PDB entry 9KM0 | electron microscopy, 2.78 A resolution | chains g and G of the 39 polymer chains in the assembly

[Chain g]
Name: Antenna pigment protein beta chain
Source organism: Dinoroseobacter shibae DFL 12
Reference sequence: A8LQ14 (A8LQ14_DINSH); numbering as in UniProt (aligned over 1-49)
Chain sequence (49 residues; row label = number of the first residue in the row):
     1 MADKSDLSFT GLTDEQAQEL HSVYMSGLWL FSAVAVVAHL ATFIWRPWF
Unresolved in the structure: 1-5
Small-molecule neighbours:
  - Spheroidenone (A1EFU; (4E,16E,26E)-2-methoxy-2,6,10,14,19,23,27,31-octamethyl-dotriaconta-4,6,8,10,12,14,16,18,20,22,26,30-dodecaen-3-one), molecule 1: Glu19, Leu20, Val23, Tyr24, Gly27, Leu28, Phe31
  - Spheroidenone (A1EFU), molecule 2: Phe31, Val34, Ala38, Ala41, Thr42, Ile44, Trp45
  - bacteriochlorophyll a (BCL), molecule 1: His21, Tyr24, Met25, Phe49
  - bacteriochlorophyll a (BCL), molecule 2: Phe31, Ser32, Ala35, Val36, His39, Thr42, Phe43, Trp48, Phe49
  - bacteriochlorophyll a (BCL), molecule 3: Phe31, Val34, Ala35, Ala38, His39, Thr42, Trp45

[Chain G]
Name: Antenna pigment protein alpha chain
Source organism: Dinoroseobacter shibae DFL 12
Reference sequence: A8LQ15 (A8LQ15_DINSH); numbering as in UniProt (aligned over 1-53)
Chain sequence (53 residues; row label = number of the first residue in the row):
     1 MSKFYKIWLI FDPRRVFVAQ GVFLFLLAAM IHLVLLSTEH FNWFELAAAN AAM
Unresolved in the structure: 1, 53
Small-molecule neighbours:
  - Spheroidenone (A1EFU; (4E,16E,26E)-2-methoxy-2,6,10,14,19,23,27,31-octamethyl-dotriaconta-4,6,8,10,12,14,16,18,20,22,26,30-dodecaen-3-one), molecule 1: Phe4, Lys6, Ile7, Ile10
  - Spheroidenone (A1EFU), molecule 2: Phe17, Gln20, Phe23, Leu24, Leu27, Met30, Ile31, Val34
  - Spheroidenone (A1EFU), molecule 3: Phe17, Gln20, Gly21
  - Spheroidenone (A1EFU), molecule 4: Phe25, Ala28, Ala29, His32, Leu33, Trp43
  - bacteriochlorophyll a (BCL), molecule 1: Phe4, Ile7, Phe11, Val16, Gln20, Phe23, Ile31
  - bacteriochlorophyll a (BCL), molecule 2: Gly21, Leu24, Phe25, Ala28, His32, Leu35, Trp43, Phe44
  - bacteriochlorophyll a (BCL), molecule 3: Leu24, Leu27, Ala28, Ile31, His32, Leu35, Phe41
  - MW9 ((21R,24R,27S)-24,27,28-trihydroxy-18,24-dioxo-19,23,25-trioxa-24lambda~5~-phosphaoctacosan-21-yl (9Z)-octadec-9-enoate), molecule 1: Ile10, Phe11, Asp12, Arg15, Val16, Ala19, Phe23, Leu26, Leu27
  - MW9, molecule 2: Arg14, Arg15, Val18, Gly21, Val22, Phe25, Leu26
  - MW9, molecule 3: Leu26, Ala29, Met30, Leu33, Val34, Ser37, Thr38

[Chain g / chain G interface]
Pairs across the interface (30):
  Leu7(g) with Leu9(G)
  Ser8(g) with Leu9(G)
  Phe9(g) with Leu9(G), hydrogen bond (backbone-backbone); Ile10(G), hydrophobic
  Thr10(g) with Trp8(G), hydrogen bond (side chain-backbone); Leu9(G); Ile10(G); Phe11(G); Asp12(G)
  Leu12(g) with Leu9(G)
  Thr13(g) with Leu9(G)
  Asp14(g) with Tyr5(G), hydrogen bond; Lys6(G), salt bridge
  Ala17(g) with Tyr5(G); Trp8(G); Leu9(G), hydrophobic
  Gln18(g) with Tyr5(G)
  Leu20(g) with Trp8(G); Pro13(G), hydrophobic
  His21(g) with Tyr5(G); Trp8(G), hydrogen bond
  Tyr24(g) with Trp8(G), hydrophobic; Phe17(G), hydrophobic; Gln20(G), hydrogen bond
  Trp45(g) with Trp43(G), hydrophobic; Leu46(G), hydrophobic
  Arg46(g) with His40(G), hydrogen bond (side chain-backbone); Phe41(G); Leu46(G)
  Trp48(g) with Phe41(G), hydrophobic
Other interface residues (no listed pair), chain g (17 interface residues in all): Phe31, Pro47
Other interface residues (no listed pair), chain G (16 interface residues in all): Phe4, Leu24

[In short]
17 residues of chain g and 16 residues of chain G are in contact; the contacts include 6 hydrogen bonds and 1
salt bridge. Among the polar pairs are Asp14(g)-Lys6(G), Thr10(g)-Trp8(G) and Asp14(g)-Tyr5(G).
Chain g is Antenna pigment protein beta chain and chain G is Antenna pigment protein alpha chain, both from
Dinoroseobacter shibae DFL 12; the structure, Cryo-EM structure of a tri-heme cytochrome-associated RC-LH1
complex from a marine photoheterotrophic bacterium, purified with EDTA-2Na-containing ..., was determined by
electron microscopy (same publication as 8YY9 and 8YZ2).
